PDB entry 8CPZ | electron microscopy, 2.90 A resolution | chains A and C of the 5 polymer chains in the assembly

Chain A (and C):
Protein: TcdA1
Source organism: Photorhabdus luminescens
Notes: chain C of this document is another copy of the same molecule, construct and numbering; everything in this record applies to it too
UniProtKB: Q9RN43 (Q9RN43_PHOLU); residues 1-2516 here = UniProt positions 1-2516
Chain sequence (2535 residues; numbered -18 to 2516; the number before each row is that of its first residue; numbers below 1 keep their minus sign (Met-18 is residue -18)):
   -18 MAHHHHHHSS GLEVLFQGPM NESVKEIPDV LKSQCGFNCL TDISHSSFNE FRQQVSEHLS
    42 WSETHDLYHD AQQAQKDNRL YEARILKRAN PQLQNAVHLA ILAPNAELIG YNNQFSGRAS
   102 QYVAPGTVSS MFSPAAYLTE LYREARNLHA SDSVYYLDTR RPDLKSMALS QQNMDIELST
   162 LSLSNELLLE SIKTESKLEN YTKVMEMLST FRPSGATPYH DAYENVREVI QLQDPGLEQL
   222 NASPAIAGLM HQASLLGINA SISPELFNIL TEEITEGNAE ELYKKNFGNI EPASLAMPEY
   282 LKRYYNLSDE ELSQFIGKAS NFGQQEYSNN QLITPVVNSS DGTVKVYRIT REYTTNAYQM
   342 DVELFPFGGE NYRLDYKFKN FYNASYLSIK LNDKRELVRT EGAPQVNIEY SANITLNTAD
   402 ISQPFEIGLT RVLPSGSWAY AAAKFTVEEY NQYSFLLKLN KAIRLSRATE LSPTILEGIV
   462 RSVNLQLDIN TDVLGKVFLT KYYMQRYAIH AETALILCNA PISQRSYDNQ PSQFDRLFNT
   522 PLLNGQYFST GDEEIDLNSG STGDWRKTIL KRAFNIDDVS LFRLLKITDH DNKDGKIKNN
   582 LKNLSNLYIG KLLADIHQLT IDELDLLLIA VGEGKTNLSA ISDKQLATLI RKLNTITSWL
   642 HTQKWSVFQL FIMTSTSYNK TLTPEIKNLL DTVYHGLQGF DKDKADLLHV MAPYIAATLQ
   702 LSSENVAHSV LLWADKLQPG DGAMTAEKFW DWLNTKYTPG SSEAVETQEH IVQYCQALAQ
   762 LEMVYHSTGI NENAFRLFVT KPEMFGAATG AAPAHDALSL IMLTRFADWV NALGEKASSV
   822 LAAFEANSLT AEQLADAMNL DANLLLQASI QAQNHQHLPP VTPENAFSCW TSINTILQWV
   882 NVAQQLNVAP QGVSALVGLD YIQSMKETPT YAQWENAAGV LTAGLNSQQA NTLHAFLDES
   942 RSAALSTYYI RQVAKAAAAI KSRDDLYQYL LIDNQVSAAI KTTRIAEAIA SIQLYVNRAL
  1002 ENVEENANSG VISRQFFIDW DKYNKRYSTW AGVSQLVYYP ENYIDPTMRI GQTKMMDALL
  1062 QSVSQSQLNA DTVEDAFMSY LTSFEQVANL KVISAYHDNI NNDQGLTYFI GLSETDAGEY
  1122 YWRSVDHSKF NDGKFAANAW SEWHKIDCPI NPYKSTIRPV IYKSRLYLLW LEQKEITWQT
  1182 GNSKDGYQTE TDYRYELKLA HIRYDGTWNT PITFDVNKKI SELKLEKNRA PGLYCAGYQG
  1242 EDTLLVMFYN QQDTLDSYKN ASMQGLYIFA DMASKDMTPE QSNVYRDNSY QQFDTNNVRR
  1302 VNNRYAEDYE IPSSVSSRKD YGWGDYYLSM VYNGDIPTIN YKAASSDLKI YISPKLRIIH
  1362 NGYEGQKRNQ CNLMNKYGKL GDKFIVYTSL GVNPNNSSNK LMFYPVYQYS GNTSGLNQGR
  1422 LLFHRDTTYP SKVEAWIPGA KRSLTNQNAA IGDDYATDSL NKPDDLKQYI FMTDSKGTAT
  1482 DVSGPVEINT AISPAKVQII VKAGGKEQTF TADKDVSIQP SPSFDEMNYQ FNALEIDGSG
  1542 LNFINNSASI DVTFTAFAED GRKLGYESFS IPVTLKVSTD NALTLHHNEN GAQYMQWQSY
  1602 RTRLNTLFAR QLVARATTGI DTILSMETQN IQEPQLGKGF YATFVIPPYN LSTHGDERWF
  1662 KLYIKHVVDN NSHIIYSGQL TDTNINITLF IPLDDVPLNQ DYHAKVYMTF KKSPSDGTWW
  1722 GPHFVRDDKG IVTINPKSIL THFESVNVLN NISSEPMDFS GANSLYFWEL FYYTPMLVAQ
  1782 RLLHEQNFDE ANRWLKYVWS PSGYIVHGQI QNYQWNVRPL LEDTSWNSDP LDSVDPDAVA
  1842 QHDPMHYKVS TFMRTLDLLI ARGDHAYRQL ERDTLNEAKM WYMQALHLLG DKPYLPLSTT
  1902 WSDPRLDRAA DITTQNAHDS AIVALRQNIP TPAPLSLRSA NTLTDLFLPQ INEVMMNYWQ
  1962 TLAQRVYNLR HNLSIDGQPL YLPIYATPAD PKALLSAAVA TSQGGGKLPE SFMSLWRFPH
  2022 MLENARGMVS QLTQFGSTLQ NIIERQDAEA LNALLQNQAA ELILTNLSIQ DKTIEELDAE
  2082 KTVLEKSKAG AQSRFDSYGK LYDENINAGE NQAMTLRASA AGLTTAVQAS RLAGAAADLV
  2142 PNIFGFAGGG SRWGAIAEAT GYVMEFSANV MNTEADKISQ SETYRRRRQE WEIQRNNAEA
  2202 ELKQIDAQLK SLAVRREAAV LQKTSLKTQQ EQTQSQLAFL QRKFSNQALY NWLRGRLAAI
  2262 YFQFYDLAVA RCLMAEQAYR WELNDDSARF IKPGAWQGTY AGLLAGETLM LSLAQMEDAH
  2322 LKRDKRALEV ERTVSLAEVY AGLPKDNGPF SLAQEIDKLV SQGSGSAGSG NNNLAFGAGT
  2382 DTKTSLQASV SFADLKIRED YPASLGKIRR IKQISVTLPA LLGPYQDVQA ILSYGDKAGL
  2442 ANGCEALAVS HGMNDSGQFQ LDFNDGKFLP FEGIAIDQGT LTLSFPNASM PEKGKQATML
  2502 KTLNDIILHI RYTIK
Not modelled in the structure: -18 to 90, 1182-1187, 1309-1580, 1918-1943
Differences from the reference sequence: initiating methionine (-18); expression tag (-17 to 0); engineered mutation Trp1179 (Lys in Q9RN43)
From the paper describing this entry:
  - conformationally variable residues (side-chain flip): Phe2145

Interface between chain A and chain C:
Contacting residue pairs (47; chain A residue first):
  Pro665(A) - Ala2001(C)
  Lys668(A) - Ser2003(C)
  Asn669(A) - Thr2002(C)  hydrogen bond (side chain-backbone)
  Asn669(A) - Ser2003(C)  hydrogen bond
  Asn669(A) - Thr2300(C)
  Asn669(A) - Tyr2301(C)
  His676(A) - Pro2294(C)
  His676(A) - Gly2295(C)
  Gln679(A) - Lys2293(C)
  Gly741(A) - Gly2005(C)
  Gly741(A) - Gly2006(C)
  Ile2107(A) - Gln1068(C)
  Gln2129(A) - Glu1120(C)  hydrogen bond
  Leu2133(A) - Asp1117(C)
  Leu2133(A) - Ala1118(C)
  Leu2133(A) - Glu1120(C)
  Ala2134(A) - Asp1117(C)
  Ala2137(A) - Asp1117(C)
  Ala2137(A) - Ala1118(C)
  Phe2145(A) - Thr1178(C)
  Phe2145(A) - Trp1179(C)  hydrophobic
  Phe2145(A) - Gln1180(C)
  Gly2146(A) - Trp1179(C)
  Gly2146(A) - Gln1180(C)  hydrogen bond (backbone-backbone)
  Phe2147(A) - Trp1179(C)
  Phe2147(A) - Gln1180(C)
  Gly2149(A) - Ile1177(C)
  Gly2149(A) - Thr1178(C)
  Gly2149(A) - Trp1179(C)
  Gly2150(A) - Ile1177(C)
  Gly2150(A) - Thr1178(C)
  Trp2154(A) - Lys1175(C)
  Trp2154(A) - Glu1176(C)
  Ile2157(A) - Ala1118(C)  hydrophobic
  Ile2157(A) - Pro1150(C)  hydrophobic
  Ala2158(A) - Pro1150(C)  hydrophobic
  Thr2161(A) - Asp1148(C)
  Glu2175(A) - Gln1062(C)  hydrogen bond
  Glu2175(A) - Ser1063(C)
  Lys2178(A) - Gln1062(C)
  Lys2178(A) - Ser1063(C)  hydrogen bond (side chain-backbone)
  Lys2178(A) - Gln1066(C)
  Ile2179(A) - Gln1062(C)
  Ile2179(A) - Ser1065(C)
  Ser2182(A) - Gln1066(C)
  Ser2182(A) - Ser1067(C)  hydrogen bond (backbone-side chain)
  Arg2186(A) - Glu1786(C)  salt bridge
Also at the interface, not in a pair above, chain A (32 interface residues in all): Glu666, Asp672, Thr673, Leu2140, Ala2148, Met2165, Glu2183
Also at the interface, not in a pair above, chain C (32 interface residues in all): Asn1152, Thr1181, Gln2004, Gln2298

In short:
The chain A/chain C interface involves 32 residues from each chain, with 7 hydrogen bonds and 1 salt bridge.
Polar contacts include Arg2186(A)-Glu1786(C), Asn669(A)-Thr2002(C) and Asn669(A)-Ser2003(C). The paper reports
conformational variability at Phe2145(A).
Chain A and chain C are both TcdA1 (Photorhabdus luminescens); the structure, Photorhabdus luminescens TcdA1
prepore-to-pore intermediate, K1179W mutant, was determined by electron microscopy, deposited together with
8CQ0 and 8CQ2.
